1JFV - chain A; structure by X-ray diffraction, 2.00 A resolution.

# Chain A
Molecule: arsenate reductase
Source organism: Staphylococcus aureus
UniProtKB: P0A006 (ARSC_STAAU); residue numbers follow UniProt; this construct covers 1-131
Sequence (131 residues; row label = number of the first residue in the row):
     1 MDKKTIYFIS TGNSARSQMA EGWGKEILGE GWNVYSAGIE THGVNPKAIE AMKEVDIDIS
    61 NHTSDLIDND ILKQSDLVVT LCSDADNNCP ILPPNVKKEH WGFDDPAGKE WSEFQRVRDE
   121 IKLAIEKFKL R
Construct notes: engineered mutation Ser10 (Cys in P0A006), Ala15 (Cys in P0A006); modified residue (19, 52)
Modified residues: Mse19 (selenomethionine; parent Met); Mse52 (selenomethionine; parent Met)
Curated features (UniProtKB/Swiss-Prot):
  - active site (Nucleophile): Cys82, Cys89
  - binding site (K(+)): Asn13, Ser36, Thr63, Asp65
  - natural variant: Asp2 (D2T: In strain: SW18, SW4 and 2 more), Gly24 to Asn33 (sequence variant, change not given here; In strain: SW18), Gly24 to Gly31 (sequence variant, change not given here; In strain: SW24 and SW1; sequence variant, change not given here; In strain: SW4), Asp56 (D56G: In strain: SW18, SW4 and 2 more), Asp65 (D65N: In strain: SW24 and SW1), Asp70 to Asp76 (sequence variant, change not given here; In strain: SW18, SW4 and 2 more), Asn87 (N87V: In strain: SW18, SW4 and 2 more), Ile91 (I91S: In strain: SW4, SW24 and 1 more; I91T: In strain: SW18), Pro94 (P94T: In strain: SW18, SW4 and 2 more), Glu110 (E110P: In strain: SW18, SW4 and 2 more), Leu123 (L123I: In strain: SW4, SW24 and 1 more; L123V: In strain: SW18), Lys127 (K127N: In strain: SW18, SW4 and 2 more), 1 further natural variant entry in UniProt
  - mutagenesis: Asn13 (N13A: Loss of K(+) stabilization over Na(+)), Arg16 (R16K: Loss of activity), Ser17 (S17A: 5-fold decrease in catalytic efficiency), Glu21 (E21A: Decreases the thermal stabilization effect of K(+)), Ser36 (S36A: Strong impact on thermal stabilization), His62 (H62Q: Uncouples the sulfate effect from the potassium effect on the kinetics), Asp65 (D65A: Loss of K(+) stabilization over Na(+)), Cys82 (C82S: Loss of activity), Cys89 (C89A: Loss of activity; C89L: Leads to a reductase locked in the C-10/C-82 intermediate form. Decrease in affinity for pNPP), Asp105 (D105A: 4-fold decrease in catalytic efficiency)
Disulfides: Cys82-Cys89
Ion coordination: K+: Asn13, Glu21, Ser36, Thr63, Asp65
Residues lining bound ligands: perchlorate ion (LCP): Ser10, Thr11, Gly12, Asn13, Ser14, Ala15, Arg16, Ser17, Asp105

# Summary
Bound to chain A: perchlorate ion. Asn13, Glu21, Ser36, Thr63 and Asp65 form the K+ site. From UniProt:
active-site residues Cys82 and Cys89, 4 K+-binding residues and 10 mutagenesis sites.
Chain A is arsenate reductase (Staphylococcus aureus); the structure, X-Ray Structure of oxidised C10S, C15A
arsenate reductase from pI258, was determined by X-ray diffraction together with 1JF8 from the same study.
